PDB entry 4Z2R | X-ray diffraction, 2.30 A resolution | chain B

Chain B:
Molecule: 2-hydroxybiphenyl-3-monooxygenase
Organism: Pseudomonas nitroreducens HBP1
Reference sequence: O06647 (O06647_9PSED); residues 2-586 here = UniProt positions 2-586
Amino-acid sequence (592 residues; numbered -5 to 586; the number before each row is that of its first residue; numbers below 1 keep their minus sign (Met-5 is residue -5)):
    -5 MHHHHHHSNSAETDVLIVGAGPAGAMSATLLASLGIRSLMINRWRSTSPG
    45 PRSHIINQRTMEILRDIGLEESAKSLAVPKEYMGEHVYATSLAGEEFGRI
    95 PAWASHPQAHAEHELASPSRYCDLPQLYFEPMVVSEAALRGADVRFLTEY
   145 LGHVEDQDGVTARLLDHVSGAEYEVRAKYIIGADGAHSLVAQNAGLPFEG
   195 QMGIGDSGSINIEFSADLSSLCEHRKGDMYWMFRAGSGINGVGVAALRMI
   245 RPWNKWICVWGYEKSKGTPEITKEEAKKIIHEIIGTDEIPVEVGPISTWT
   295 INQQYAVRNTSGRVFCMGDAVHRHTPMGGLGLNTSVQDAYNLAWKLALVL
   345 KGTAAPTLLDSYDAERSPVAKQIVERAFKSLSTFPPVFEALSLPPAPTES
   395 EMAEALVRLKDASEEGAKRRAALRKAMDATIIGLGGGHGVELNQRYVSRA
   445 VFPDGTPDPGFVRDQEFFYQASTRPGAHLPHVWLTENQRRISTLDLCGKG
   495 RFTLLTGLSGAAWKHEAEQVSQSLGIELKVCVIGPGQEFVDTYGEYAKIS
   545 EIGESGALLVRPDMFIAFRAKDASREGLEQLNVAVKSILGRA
Not modelled in the structure: -5 to 4, 228-237, 256-263, 586
Differences from the reference sequence: initiating methionine (-5); expression tag (-4 to 1)
Residues lining bound ligands: FAD (flavin-adenine dinucleotide): Val12, Gly13, Ala14, Gly15, Pro16, Ala17, Ile35, Asn36, Arg37, Trp38, Arg46, Ser47, Gln120, Glu124, Thr142, Glu143, Tyr144, Ala177, Asp178, Gly179, Arg242, Thr292, Trp293, Met311, Gly312, Asp313, Pro320, Gly323, Gly325, Leu326, Ser329
Reported in the primary citation:
  - binding site for flavin-adenine dinucleotide: Arg46, Arg242, Trp293
  - mutagenesis - G255F (24-fold): decreased catalytic activity on 2-hydroxybiphenyl
  - mutagenesis - R242A, R242E, R242Q, G255F (8-fold): decreased catalytic activity on NADH
  - mutagenesis - W225Y: increased catalytic activity
  - mutagenesis - W225A (14-fold): decreased catalytic activity
  - mutagenesis - W225A (9-fold), W225Y (7-fold): decreased binding to the substrate
  - mutagenesis - R242A, R242E, R242Q: abolished catalytic activity

Overview:
Ligands of chain B: flavin-adenine dinucleotide. From the paper: a binding site for flavin-adenine
dinucleotide at Arg46, Arg242 and Trp293; R242A, R242E and R242Q, among others, reduce catalytic activity on
NADH; 6 substitutions were tested in all.
Chain B is 2-hydroxybiphenyl-3-monooxygenase (Pseudomonas nitroreducens HBP1); the structure, Crystal
structure of 2-hydroxybiphenyl 3-monooxygenase from Pseudomonas azelaica, was determined by X-ray diffraction,
deposited together with 4Z2T, 4Z2U and 5BRT.
